6E9T - chains B and R of the 24 polymer chains in the assembly; structure by electron microscopy, 5.40 A resolution (low resolution: residue-level contacts below are approximate; hydrogen-bond / salt-bridge calls are withheld).

[Chain B (and R)]
Molecule: DHF58 filament
Source organism: synthetic construct
Notes: chain R of this document is another copy of the same molecule, construct and numbering; everything in this record applies to it too
Amino-acid sequence (227 residues; row label = number of the first residue in the row):
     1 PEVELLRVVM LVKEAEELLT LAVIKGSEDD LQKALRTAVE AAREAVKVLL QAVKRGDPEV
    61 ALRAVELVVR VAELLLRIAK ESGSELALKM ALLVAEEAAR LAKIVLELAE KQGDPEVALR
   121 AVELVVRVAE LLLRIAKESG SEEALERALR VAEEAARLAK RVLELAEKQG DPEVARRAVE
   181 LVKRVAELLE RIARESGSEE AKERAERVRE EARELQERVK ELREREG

[Chain B / chain R interface]
Residue-residue contacts (16):
  E2(B) - L93(R)
  E2(B) - R100(R)
  L6(B) - L93(R)
  M10(B) - M90(R)
  K13(B) - L86(R)
  K13(B) - A87(R)
  K13(B) - K89(R)
  K13(B) - M90(R)
  E16(B) - L86(R)
  E17(B) - L86(R)
  E59(B) - E143(R)
  E59(B) - R147(R)
  R63(B) - E143(R)
  R63(B) - R147(R)
  R70(B) - K89(R)
  R120(B) - E143(R)
Also at the interface, not in a pair above, chain B (12 interface residues in all): V3, E116
Also at the interface, not in a pair above, chain R (13 interface residues in all): Q32, E85, E96, E97, E146

[Summary]
Chain B and chain R form an interface of 12 and 13 residues respectively.
Both chains are DHF58 filament (synthetic construct). Entry 6E9T (DHF58 filament) was determined by electron
microscopy, deposited together with 6E9R, 6E9V, 6E9X, 6E9Y and 6E9Z.
